Entry 1EA4 (X-ray diffraction, 2.95 A resolution); this record covers chains A and Z of the 16 polymer chains in the assembly.

== Chain A ==
Protein: Transcriptional repressor copg
Organism: Streptococcus agalactiae
Notes: fragment: dna-binding protein
UniProt: P13920 (REPA_STRPN); numbering as in UniProt (aligned over 1-45)
Chain sequence (45 residues; each row starts with the number of its first residue):
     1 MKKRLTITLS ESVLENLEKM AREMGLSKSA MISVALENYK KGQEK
Disordered / not traced: 1, 44-45
Swiss-Prot annotation at these positions:
  - DNA-binding region: Asn-16 to Leu-36 (H-T-H motif)
  - mutagenesis: Ala-30 (A30E: 5-fold increase in plasmid copy number)

== Chain Z ==
Molecule: 22-nt DNA strand
Notes: fragment: 22bp ssdna - second strand
Sequence (22 nucleotides; each row starts with the number of its first residue):
   201 AGATTGCATT GAGTGCACGG TT
Disordered / not traced: 222

== Interface between chain A and chain Z ==
Contacting residue pairs (16):
  Lys-2(A) with DA212(Z), phosphate contact; DG213(Z), phosphate contact
  Arg-4(A) with DG206(Z), hydrogen bond to the base; DC207(Z), base contact; DT214(Z), hydrogen bond to the base; DG215(Z), hydrogen bond to the base
  Leu-5(A) with DT205(Z), base contact
  Thr-6(A) with DT204(Z), base contact; DT205(Z), hydrogen bond to the base
  Thr-8(A) with DG202(Z), sugar contact; DA203(Z), hydrogen bond to the phosphate
  Ser-27(A) with DG213(Z), phosphate contact; DT214(Z), phosphate contact
  Lys-28(A) with DT214(Z), salt bridge to the phosphate
  Ser-29(A) with DG213(Z), sugar contact; DT214(Z), hydrogen bond to the phosphate
Interface residues without a listed pair, chain A (9 interface residues in all): Ile-7
Interface residues without a listed pair, chain Z (12 interface residues in all): DA208, DC216

== Summary ==
9 residues of chain A and 12 residues of chain Z are in contact; the contacts include 6 hydrogen bonds and 1
salt bridge. Polar contacts include Arg-4(A)/DG206(Z), Arg-4(A)/DT214(Z) and Arg-4(A)/DG215(Z). UniProt lists
one mutagenesis site on chain A.
Here chain A is Transcriptional repressor copg (Streptococcus agalactiae) and chain Z is a 22-nt DNA strand.
Entry 1EA4 (TRANSCRIPTIONAL REPRESSOR COPG/22bp dsDNA COMPLEX) was determined by X-ray diffraction.
